PDB entry 8PMX | X-ray diffraction, 3.92 A resolution | chains A and L of the 4 polymer chains in the assembly

== Chain A ==
Molecule: Pro-secreted protein ORF2
Organism: Hepatitis E virus rat/R63/DEU/2009
UniProtKB: E0XL23 (E0XL23_9VIRU); residues 456-614 here correspond to UniProt positions 445-603 (UniProt number = residue number - 11)
Chain sequence (165 residues; each row starts with the number of its first residue):
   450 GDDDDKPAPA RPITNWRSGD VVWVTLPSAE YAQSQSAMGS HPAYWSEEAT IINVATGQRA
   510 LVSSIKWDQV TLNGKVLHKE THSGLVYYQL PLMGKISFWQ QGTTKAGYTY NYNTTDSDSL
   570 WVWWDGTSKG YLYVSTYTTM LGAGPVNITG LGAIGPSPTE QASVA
Not modelled in the structure: 450-453, 608-614
Construct notes: expression tag (450-455)

== Chain L ==
Molecule: Fab p60.12-LC
Organism: Homo sapiens
Notes: antibody fragment or engineered binder
Chain sequence (217 residues; row label = number of the first residue in the row):
     1 QSALTQPASV SGSPGQSITI SCTGTSSDIG DYNFVSWYQQ HPGKAPKLMI FDVTNRPSGV
    61 SNRFSGSKSG NTASLTISGL QVEDEADYYC SSYTSTNTPV VFGGGTKLTV LGQPKAAPSV
   121 TLFPPSSEEL QANKATLVCL ISDFYPGAVT VAWKADSSPV KAGVETTTPS KQSNNKYAAS
   181 SYLSLTPEQW KSHRSYSCQV THEGSTVEKT VAPTECS
Not modelled in the structure: 1-2, 216-217
Disulfides: Cys22-Cys90, Cys139-Cys198

== How chain A and chain L interact ==
Pairs across the interface (8; chain A residue first):
  Tyr559(A) - Ser95(L)
  Asn560(A) - Tyr32(L)  hydrogen bond
  Tyr561(A) - Phe34(L)
  Tyr561(A) - Asp52(L)  hydrogen bond
  Asn562(A) - Asn33(L)  hydrogen bond (backbone-side chain)
  Asn562(A) - Phe34(L)
  Asn562(A) - Asp52(L)
  Thr563(A) - Asn33(L)
Other interface residues (no listed pair), chain A (7 interface residues in all): Asp565, Tyr586
Other interface residues (no listed pair), chain L (7 interface residues in all): Asp31, Tyr93

== Summary ==
The chain A/chain L interface involves 7 residues from each chain; the contacts include 3 hydrogen bonds.
Among the polar pairs are Asn560(A)-Tyr32(L), Tyr561(A)-Asp52(L) and Asn562(A)-Asn33(L).
Chain A is Pro-secreted protein ORF2 (Hepatitis E virus rat/R63/DEU/2009) and chain L is Fab p60.12-LC (Homo
sapiens); the structure, rat HEV P domain in complex with glycan-sensitive nAb p60.12, was determined by X-ray
diffraction (same publication as 8PMW, 8PMY and 8PN0).
